PDB entry 6GVP | X-ray diffraction, 1.71 A resolution | chain A

== Chain A ==
Name: Tail spike protein
Organism: Salmonella phage HK620
UniProtKB: Q9AYY6 (Q9AYY6_BPHK6); residues 110-709 here correspond to UniProt positions 111-710 (UniProt number = residue number + 1)
Amino-acid sequence (598 residues; row label = number of the first residue in the row; note: 2 numbers in that range are skipped by the numbering (no residue carries them; nothing is unmodelled there)):
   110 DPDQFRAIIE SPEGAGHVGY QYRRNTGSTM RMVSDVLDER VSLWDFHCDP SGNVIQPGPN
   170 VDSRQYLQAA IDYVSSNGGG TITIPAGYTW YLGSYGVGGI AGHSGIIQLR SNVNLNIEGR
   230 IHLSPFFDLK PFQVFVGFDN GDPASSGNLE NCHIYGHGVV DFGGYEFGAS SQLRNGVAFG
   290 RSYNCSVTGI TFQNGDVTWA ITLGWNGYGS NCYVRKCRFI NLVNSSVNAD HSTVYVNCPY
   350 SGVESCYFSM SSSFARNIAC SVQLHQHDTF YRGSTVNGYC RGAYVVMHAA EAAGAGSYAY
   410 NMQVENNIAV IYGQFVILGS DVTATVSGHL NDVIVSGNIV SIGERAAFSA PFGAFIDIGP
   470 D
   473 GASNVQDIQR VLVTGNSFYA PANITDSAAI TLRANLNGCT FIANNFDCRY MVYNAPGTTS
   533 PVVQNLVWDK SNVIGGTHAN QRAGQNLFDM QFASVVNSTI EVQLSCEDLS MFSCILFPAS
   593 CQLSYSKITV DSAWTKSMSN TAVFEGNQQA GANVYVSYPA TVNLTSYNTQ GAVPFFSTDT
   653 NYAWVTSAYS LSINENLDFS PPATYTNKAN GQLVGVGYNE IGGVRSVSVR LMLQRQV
Not modelled in the structure: 473-476
Construct notes: engineered mutation Gln372 (Glu373 in Q9AYY6)
Ion coordination: Na+ site 1: Gly211 (together with alpha-L-rhamnopyranose); Na+ site 2: Val483, Thr512, Asn517; Na+ site 3: Ala565, Ser592, Gln594
Residues lining bound ligands: alpha-L-rhamnopyranose (RAM): Gly211, His212, Gln242, Phe247, Pro252, Leu282, Trp314

== In short ==
Ligands of chain A: alpha-L-rhamnopyranose. Val483, Thr512 and Asn517 coordinate Na+ site 2. Ala565, Ser592
and Gln594 coordinate Na+ site 3.
Chain A is Tail spike protein (Salmonella phage HK620); the structure, Tailspike protein mutant E372Q (delta
N471/S472) of E. coli bacteriophage HK620 in complex with hexasaccharide, was determined by X-ray diffraction,
deposited together with 6GVR and 6G0X.
